Entry 9EOJ (electron microscopy, 17.00 A resolution (very low resolution: no residue pairs are listed; an interface is given only as per-side residue counts)); this record covers chains l and m of the 30 polymer chains in the assembly.

== Chain l (and m) ==
Protein: Tubulin gamma-1 chain
Source organism: Xenopus laevis
Notes: chain m of this document is another copy of the same molecule, construct and numbering; everything in this record applies to it too
UniProtKB: P23330 (TBG1_XENLA); residue numbers follow UniProt; this construct covers 1-451
Amino-acid sequence (451 residues; row label = number of the first residue in the row):
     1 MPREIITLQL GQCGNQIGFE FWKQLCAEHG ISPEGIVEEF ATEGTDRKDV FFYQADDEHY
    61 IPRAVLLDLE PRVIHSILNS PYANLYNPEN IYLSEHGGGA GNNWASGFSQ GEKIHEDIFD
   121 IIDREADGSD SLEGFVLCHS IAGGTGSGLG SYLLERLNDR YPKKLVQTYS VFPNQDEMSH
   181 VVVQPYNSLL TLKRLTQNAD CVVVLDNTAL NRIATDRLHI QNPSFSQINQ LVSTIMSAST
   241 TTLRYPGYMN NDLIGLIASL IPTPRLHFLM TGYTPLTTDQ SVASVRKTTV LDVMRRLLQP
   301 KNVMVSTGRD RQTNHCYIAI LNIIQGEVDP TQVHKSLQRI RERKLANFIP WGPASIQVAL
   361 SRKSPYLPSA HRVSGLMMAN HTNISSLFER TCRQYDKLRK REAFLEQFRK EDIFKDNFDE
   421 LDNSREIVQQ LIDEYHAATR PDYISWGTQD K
Disordered / not traced: 1, 438-451
Swiss-Prot annotation at these positions:
  - binding site (GTP): Ala142 to Gly148

== Chain l / chain m interface ==
At this resolution (17 A) residue pairs are not listed: 44 residues of chain l and 44 of chain m lie at the interface.

== Summary ==
Chain l and chain m each contribute 44 residues to their interface. UniProt lists 7 GTP-binding residues on
chain l.
Chain l and chain m are both Tubulin gamma-1 chain (Xenopus laevis); the structure, Vertebrate
microtubule-capping gamma-tubulin ring complex, was determined by electron microscopy (same publication as
9EOK).
